Entry 4F60 (X-ray diffraction, 1.45 A resolution); this record covers chain A.

# Chain A
Protein: Haloalkane dehalogenase
From: Rhodococcus rhodochrous
Notes: EC 3.8.1.5
Reference sequence: P0A3G2 (DHAA_RHORH); numbering as in UniProt (aligned over 1-293)
Chain sequence (299 residues; numbered 1 to 299; the number before each row is that of its first residue):
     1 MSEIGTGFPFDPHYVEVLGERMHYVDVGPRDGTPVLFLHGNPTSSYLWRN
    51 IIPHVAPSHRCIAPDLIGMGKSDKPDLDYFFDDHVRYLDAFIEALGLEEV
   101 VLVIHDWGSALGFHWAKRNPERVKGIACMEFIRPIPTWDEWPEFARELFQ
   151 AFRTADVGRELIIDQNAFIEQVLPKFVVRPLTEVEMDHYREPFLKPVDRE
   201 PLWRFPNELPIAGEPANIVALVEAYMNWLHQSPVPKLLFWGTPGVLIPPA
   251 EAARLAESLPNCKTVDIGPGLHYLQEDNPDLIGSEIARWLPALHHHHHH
Disordered / not traced: 1-3, 294-299
Sequence notes: engineered mutation Leu148 (Thr in P0A3G2), Gln171 (Gly in P0A3G2), Val172 (Ala in P0A3G2), Phe176 (Cys in P0A3G2); expression tag (294-299)
Curated features (UniProtKB/Swiss-Prot):
  - active site: Asp106 (Nucleophile), Glu130 (Proton donor), His272 (Proton acceptor)
From the paper describing this entry:
  - mutagenesis - T148L/G171Q/A172V/C176F, A172V: increased stability
  - mutagenesis - D78G/F80S/N227T/W240Y/P291A/A292G: unchanged stability

# Overview
Curated annotation (UniProt) lists 3 active-site residues. From the paper: T148L/G171Q/A172V/C176F and A172V
increase stability; D78G/F80S/N227T/W240Y/P291A/A292G leave stability unchanged.
Chain A is Haloalkane dehalogenase (Rhodococcus rhodochrous); the structure, Crystal structure of Rhodococcus
rhodochrous haloalkane dehalogenase mutant (T148L, G171Q, A172V, C176F), was determined by X-ray diffraction
(same publication as 4F5Z).
